PDB entry 1WSR | X-ray diffraction, 2.00 A resolution | chains A and B

Chain A (and B):
Name: Aminomethyltransferase
From: Homo sapiens
Notes: EC 2.1.2.10; chain B of this document is another copy of the same molecule, construct and numbering; everything in this record applies to it too
UniProt: P48728 (GCST_HUMAN); residues 1-375 here correspond to UniProt positions 29-403 (UniProt number = residue number + 28)
Amino-acid sequence (375 residues; row label = number of the first residue in the row):
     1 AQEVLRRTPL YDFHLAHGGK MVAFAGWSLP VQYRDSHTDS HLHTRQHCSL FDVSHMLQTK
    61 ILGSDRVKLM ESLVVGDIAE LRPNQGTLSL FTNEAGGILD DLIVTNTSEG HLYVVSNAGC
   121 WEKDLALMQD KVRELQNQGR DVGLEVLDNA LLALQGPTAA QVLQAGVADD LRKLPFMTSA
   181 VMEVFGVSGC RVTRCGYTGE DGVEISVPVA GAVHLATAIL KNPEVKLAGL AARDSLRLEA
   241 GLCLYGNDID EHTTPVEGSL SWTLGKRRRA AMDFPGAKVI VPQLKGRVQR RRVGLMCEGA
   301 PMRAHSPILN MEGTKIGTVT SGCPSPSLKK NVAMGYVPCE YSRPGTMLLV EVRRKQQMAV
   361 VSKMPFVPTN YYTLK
Unresolved in the structure: 1-3, 375
Swiss-Prot annotation at these positions:
  - binding site (substrate): E204, R233, Y371

Chain A / chain B interface:
Pairs across the interface (31; chain A residue first):
  R6(A) with A126(B); D130(B), salt bridge
  P9(A) with N137(B), hydrogen bond (backbone-side chain)
  W121(A) with W121(B), hydrophobic; E122(B); L125(B), hydrophobic
  E122(A) with W121(B); E122(B)
  L125(A) with W121(B), hydrophobic; L125(B), hydrophobic
  A126(A) with R6(B)
  Q129(A) with R6(B), hydrogen bond; V146(B)
  D130(A) with R6(B), salt bridge
  R133(A) with R6(B); R7(B), hydrogen bond (side chain-backbone); P9(B); W27(B); V209(B)
  Q136(A) with D148(B), hydrogen bond; V209(B); A210(B)
  N137(A) with V209(B)
  L147(A) with R133(B)
  D148(A) with Q129(B); R133(B), hydrogen bond (backbone-side chain); Q136(B), hydrogen bond
  V209(A) with R133(B); Q136(B); N137(B)
  A210(A) with Q136(B)
Interface residues without a listed pair, chain A (19 interface residues in all): W27, V146, N149, V213
Interface residues without a listed pair, chain B (20 interface residues in all): T8, V132, V213

Summary:
Chain A and chain B form an interface of 19 and 20 residues respectively; the contacts include 6 hydrogen
bonds and 2 salt bridges. Among the polar pairs are R6(A)-D130(B), P9(A)-N137(B) and Q129(A)-R6(B). From
UniProt: 3 substrate-binding residues on chain A.
Chain A and chain B are both Aminomethyltransferase (Homo sapiens); the structure, Crystal Structure of Human
T-protein of Glycine Cleavage System, was determined by X-ray diffraction (same publication as 1WSV).
